PDB entry 5JTN | solution NMR | chains C and F of the 6 polymer chains in the assembly

# Chain C
Protein: Protein-export protein SecB
From: Escherichia coli O157:H7
Reference sequence: P0AG88 (SECB_ECO57); residues 1-155 here = UniProt positions 1-155
Amino-acid sequence (155 residues; numbered 1 to 155; the number before each row is that of its first residue):
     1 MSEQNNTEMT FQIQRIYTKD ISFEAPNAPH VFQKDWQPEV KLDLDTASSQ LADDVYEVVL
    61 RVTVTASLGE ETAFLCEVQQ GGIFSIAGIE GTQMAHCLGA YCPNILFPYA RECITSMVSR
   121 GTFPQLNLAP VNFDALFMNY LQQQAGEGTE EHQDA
What the authors report for this chain:
  - mutagenesis - V40A/L42A/L44A (40-fold): decreased binding to Alkaline phosphatase (chain F)

# Chain F
Protein: Alkaline phosphatase
From: Escherichia coli (strain K12)
Notes: EC 3.1.3.1
Reference sequence: P00634 (PPB_ECOLI); residue numbers follow UniProt; this construct covers 91-145
Amino-acid sequence (55 residues; row label = number of the first residue in the row):
    91 GGFFKGIDAL PLTGQYTHYA LNKKTGKPDY VTDSAASATA WSTGVKTYNG ALGVD
Swiss-Prot annotation at these positions:
  - active site: Ser124 (Phosphoserine intermediate)

# Interface between chain C and chain F
Residue-residue contacts - 33 pairs, chain C then chain F:
  Lys34(C) with Gly143(F)
  Asp35(C) with Gly143(F)
  Trp36(C) with Ser132(F)
  Gln37(C) with Ala141(F); Leu142(F); Gly143(F)
  Pro38(C) with Gly140(F); Ala141(F)
  Glu39(C) with Asn139(F); Gly140(F); Ala141(F)
  Val40(C) with Thr133(F); Gly134(F); Val135(F); Tyr138(F); Asn139(F); Gly140(F)
  Lys41(C) with Tyr138(F)
  Leu42(C) with Tyr138(F)
  Ser67(C) with Ala141(F)
  Leu68(C) with Leu142(F); Gly143(F); Val144(F)
  Gly69(C) with Leu142(F)
  Thr122(C) with Thr129(F)
  Pro124(C) with Thr129(F); Ala130(F); Trp131(F)
  Gln125(C) with Trp131(F); Thr133(F)
  Leu126(C) with Thr133(F)
  Asn127(C) with Thr133(F)
  Val131(C) with Tyr138(F)
Interface residues without a listed pair, chain C (20 interface residues in all): Phe123, Leu128

# In short
The interface between chain C and chain F involves 20 residues on one side and 14 on the other. Curated
annotation (UniProt) lists active-site residue Ser124(F) on chain F. The paper reports that V40A/L42A/L44A of
chain C reduce binding to Alkaline phosphatase (chain F).
Chain C is Protein-export protein SecB (Escherichia coli O157:H7) and chain F is Alkaline phosphatase
(Escherichia coli (strain K12)); the structure, The structure of chaperone SecB in complex with unstructured
proPhoA binding site c, was determined by solution NMR (same publication as 5JTL, 5JTM, 5JTO, 5JTP, 5JTQ and
5JTR).
